4U0G - chains D and K of the 21 polymer chains in the assembly; structure by X-ray diffraction, 3.20 A resolution.

Chain D:
Name: ATP-dependent Clp protease proteolytic subunit 2
From: Mycobacterium tuberculosis H37Rv
Notes: EC 3.4.21.92; fragment: mature enzyme
UniProtKB: P9WPC3 (CLPP2_MYCTU); residues 13-214 here = UniProt positions 13-214
Chain sequence (202 residues; numbered 13 to 214; the number before each row is that of its first residue):
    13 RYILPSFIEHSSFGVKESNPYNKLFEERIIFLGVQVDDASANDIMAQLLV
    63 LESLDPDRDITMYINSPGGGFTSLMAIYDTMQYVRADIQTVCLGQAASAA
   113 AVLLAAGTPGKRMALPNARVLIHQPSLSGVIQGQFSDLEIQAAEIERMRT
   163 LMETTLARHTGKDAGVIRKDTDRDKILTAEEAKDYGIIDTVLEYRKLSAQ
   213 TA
Not modelled in the structure: 13-14, 210-214
Curated features (UniProtKB/Swiss-Prot):
  - active site: Ser110 (Nucleophile), His135
Small-molecule neighbours:
  - (2E,5S)-5-methylhept-2-enoic acid (39Y), molecule 1: Lys35, Leu36, Glu39, Ile41, Tyr75
  - (2E,5S)-5-methylhept-2-enoic acid (39Y), molecule 2: Leu61, Val62, Ser65, Tyr95
  - Z-Ile-Leu (ZIL; N-[(benzyloxy)carbonyl]-L-isoleucyl-L-leucine): Gly81, Gly82, Phe83, Thr84, Ser110, Ala111, His135, Gln136, Pro137, Ser138, Leu139, Gln153, Ile157, Met160, Met164
Reported in the primary citation:
  - binding site for ADEP-2B5Me: Leu61, Arg97
  - binding site for ADEP-2B5Me: Val103, Leu105, Met125, Leu127, Leu204
  - binding site for (2E,5S)-5-methylhept-2-enoic acid: Lys35, Leu36, Glu39, Ile41, Leu61, Tyr75
  - binding site for Z-Ile-Leu: Leu139 to Ile143
  - self-association interface (contacts with another copy of this molecule); pairs are residue here / residue on that copy: Tyr206-Asp91 (hydrogen bond)

Chain K:
Name: ATP-dependent Clp protease proteolytic subunit 1
From: Mycobacterium tuberculosis H37Rv
Notes: EC 3.4.21.92; fragment: mature enzyme
UniProtKB: P9WPC5 (CLPP1_MYCTU); residues 7-200 here = UniProt positions 7-200
Chain sequence (194 residues; each row starts with the number of its first residue):
     7 MRSNSQGLSLTDSVYERLLSERIIFLGSEVNDEIANRLCAQILLLAAEDA
    57 SKDISLYINSPGGSISAGMAIYDTMVLAPCDIATYAMGMAASMGEFLLAA
   107 GTKGKRYALPHARILMHQPLGGVTGSAADIAIQAEQFAVIKKEMFRLNAE
   157 FTGQPIERIEADSDRDRWFTAAEALEYGFVDHIITRAHVNGEAQ
Not modelled in the structure: 7-18, 191-200
Modified positions: Mse7 (selenomethionine); Mse75, Mse81, Mse93, Mse95, Mse99, Mse122, Mse150 (selenomethionine; parent Met)
Curated features (UniProtKB/Swiss-Prot):
  - active site: Ser98 (Nucleophile), His123
Small-molecule neighbours: Z-Ile-Leu (ZIL; N-[(benzyloxy)carbonyl]-L-isoleucyl-L-leucine): Gly69, Ser70, Ile71, Ser98, Mse99, Phe102, His123, Gln124, Pro125, Leu126, Gly127, Gly128, Phe143, Ile146, Mse150, Asn154
Reported in the primary citation:
  - specificity-determining residues: Tyr91 (proposed by the authors, not directly observed)

Interface between chain D and chain K:
Contacting residue pairs (43):
  Gln136(D) with Ser132(K); Ala133(K), hydrogen bond (side chain-backbone); Ala134(K), hydrogen bond (side chain-backbone)
  Pro137(D) with Ser132(K); Ala133(K), hydrogen bond (backbone-backbone)
  Ser138(D) with Gly131(K); Ser132(K)
  Leu139(D) with Val129(K); Thr130(K), hydrogen bond (backbone-side chain); Gly131(K), hydrogen bond (backbone-backbone)
  Ser140(D) with Thr130(K)
  Gly141(D) with Val129(K); Thr130(K), hydrogen bond (backbone-side chain)
  Val142(D) with Val129(K); Thr130(K)
  Ile143(D) with Gly128(K); Val129(K), hydrogen bond (backbone-backbone)
  Gln144(D) with Gly127(K)
  Gly145(D) with Leu126(K); Gly127(K), hydrogen bond (backbone-backbone)
  Gln146(D) with Gln124(K); Pro125(K); Leu126(K); Asp170(K)
  Phe147(D) with Gln124(K), hydrogen bond (backbone-side chain); Pro125(K), hydrogen bond (backbone-backbone); Leu126(K); Gly127(K); Phe143(K); Lys147(K)
  Ser148(D) with Gln124(K), hydrogen bond (backbone-side chain); Lys147(K), hydrogen bond; Asp170(K)
  Leu150(D) with Gly127(K); Gly128(K); Phe143(K), hydrophobic
  Ala154(D) with Ile136(K), hydrophobic; Ala140(K), hydrophobic
  Ile157(D) with Ala133(K), hydrophobic; Ile136(K), hydrophobic
  Arg161(D) with Ala133(K); Ala134(K)
  Asp184(D) with Ala134(K)
Other interface residues (no listed pair), chain D (19 interface residues in all): Glu158
Other interface residues (no listed pair), chain K (20 interface residues in all): Ala137, Ile146, Arg171, Asp172

Overview:
19 residues of chain D and 20 residues of chain K are in contact; the contacts include 12 hydrogen bonds.
Among the polar pairs are Gln136(D)-Ala133(K), Gln136(D)-Ala134(K) and Leu139(D)-Thr130(K). From the paper: a
binding site for ADEP-2B5Me at Leu61(D), Arg97(D) and Val103(D) among others; a binding site for
(2E,5S)-5-methylhept-2-enoic acid at Lys35(D), Leu36(D) and Glu39(D) among others.
Chain D is ATP-dependent Clp protease proteolytic subunit 2 and chain K is ATP-dependent Clp protease
proteolytic subunit 1, both from Mycobacterium tuberculosis H37Rv; the structure, Crystal Structure of M.
tuberculosis ClpP1P2 bound to ADEP and agonist, was determined by X-ray diffraction (same publication as
4U0H).
